PDB entry 8JGA | electron microscopy, 3.68 A resolution | chain A

== Chain A ==
Molecule: Peptidyl-prolyl cis-trans isomerase FKBP1A, 2-dehydro-3-deoxyphosphogluconate aldolase/4-hydroxy-2-oxoglutarate aldolase
From: Homo sapiens
Notes: EC 5.2.1.8
UniProt: chimeric construct of P62942, Q9WXS1: residues -118 to -12 from P62942 (FKB1A_HUMAN) positions 2-108 (UniProt number = residue number + 120); residues 1-205 from Q9WXS1 positions 1-205 (same numbers)
Sequence (344 residues; numbered -131 to 212; the number before each row is that of its first residue; numbers below 1 keep their minus sign (Met-131 is residue -131)):
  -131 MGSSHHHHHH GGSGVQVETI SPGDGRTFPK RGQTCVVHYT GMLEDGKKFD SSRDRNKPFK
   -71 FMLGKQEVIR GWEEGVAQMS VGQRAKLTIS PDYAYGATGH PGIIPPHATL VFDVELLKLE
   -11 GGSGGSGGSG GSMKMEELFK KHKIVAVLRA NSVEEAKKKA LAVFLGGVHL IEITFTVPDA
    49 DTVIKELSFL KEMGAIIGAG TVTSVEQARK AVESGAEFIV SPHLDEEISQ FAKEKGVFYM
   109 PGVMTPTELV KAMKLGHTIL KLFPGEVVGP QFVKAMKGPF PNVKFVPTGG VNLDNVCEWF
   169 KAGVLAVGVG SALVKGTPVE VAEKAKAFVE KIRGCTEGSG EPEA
Disordered / not traced: -131 to 1, 204-212
Construct notes: initiating methionine (-131); expression tag (-130 to -119, 206-212); linker (-11 to 0); conflict Lys26 (Glu in Q9WXS1), Leu33 (Glu in Q9WXS1), Met61 (Lys in Q9WXS1), Ala76 (Cys in Q9WXS1), Ala100 (Cys in Q9WXS1), Val187 (Asp in Q9WXS1), Ala190 (Arg in Q9WXS1)
Disulfide bonds: Cys165-Cys203

== In short ==
Chain A is Peptidyl-prolyl cis-trans isomerase FKBP1A, 2-dehydro-3-deoxyphosphogluconate
aldolase/4-hydroxy-2-oxoglutarate aldolase (Homo sapiens); the structure, Cryo-EM structure of Mi3 fused with
FKBP, was determined by electron microscopy, deposited together with 8JGC.
